Entry 7XBK (electron microscopy, 3.70 A resolution); this record covers chains F and L of the 10 polymer chains in the assembly.

[Chain F]
Protein: Isoform 2 of Caseinolytic peptidase B protein homolog
Source organism: Homo sapiens
Notes: EC 3.6.1.-
UniProt: Q9H078 (CLPB_HUMAN), isoform Q9H078-2; residue numbers follow UniProt; this construct covers 1-677
Sequence (677 residues; each row starts with the number of its first residue):
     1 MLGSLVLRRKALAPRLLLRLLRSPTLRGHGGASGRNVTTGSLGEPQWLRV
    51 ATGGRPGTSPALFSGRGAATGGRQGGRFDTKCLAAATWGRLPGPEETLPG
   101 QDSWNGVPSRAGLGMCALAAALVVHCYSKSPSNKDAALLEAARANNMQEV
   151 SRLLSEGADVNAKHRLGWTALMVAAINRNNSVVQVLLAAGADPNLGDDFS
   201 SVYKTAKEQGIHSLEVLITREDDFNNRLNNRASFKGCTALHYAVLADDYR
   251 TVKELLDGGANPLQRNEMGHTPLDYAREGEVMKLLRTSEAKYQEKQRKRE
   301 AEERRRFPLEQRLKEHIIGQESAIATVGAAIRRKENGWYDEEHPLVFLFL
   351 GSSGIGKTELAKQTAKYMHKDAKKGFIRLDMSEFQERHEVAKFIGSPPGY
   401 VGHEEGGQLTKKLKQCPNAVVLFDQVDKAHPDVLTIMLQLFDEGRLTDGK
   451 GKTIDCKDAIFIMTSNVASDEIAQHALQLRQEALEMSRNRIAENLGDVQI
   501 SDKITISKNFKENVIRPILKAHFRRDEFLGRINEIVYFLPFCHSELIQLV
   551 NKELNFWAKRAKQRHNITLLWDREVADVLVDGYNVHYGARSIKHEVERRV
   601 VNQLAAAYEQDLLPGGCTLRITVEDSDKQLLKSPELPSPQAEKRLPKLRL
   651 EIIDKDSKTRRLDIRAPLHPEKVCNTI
Unresolved in the structure: 1-302, 629-647, 664-677
Sequence notes: engineered mutation Gln-425 (Glu in Q9H078)
Bound ions: Mg2+: Thr-358 (together with ATP)
Residues lining bound ligands:
  - ATP (adenosine-5'-triphosphate), molecule 1: His-316, Ile-317, Ile-318, Ser-352, Ser-353, Gly-354, Ile-355, Gly-356, Lys-357, Thr-358, Glu-359, Gln-425, Asn-466, Phe-541, Leu-549, Lys-552, Ala-589, Arg-590, Lys-593
  - ATP, molecule 2: Glu-342, His-343, Asp-442, Glu-527, Arg-531
Swiss-Prot annotation at these positions:
  - region: Pro-92 to Cys-126 (Autoinhibitory)
  - binding site (ATP): Arg-620
  - site: Cys-126, Tyr-127 (Cleavage)
  - natural variant: Arg-560 (G560R: In MGCA7A; this construct carries the variant), Cys-617 (Y617C: In MGCA7B; this construct carries the variant), Arg-620 (R620C: In SCN9)
  - mutagenesis: Arg-178 (R178E: Shows higher order assembly but disaggregase activity is severely impaired by 70-80%)
What the authors report for this chain:
  - binding site for ATP: Ile-317, Ile-318, Lys-357, Thr-358, Asn-466, Arg-531, Phe-541, Arg-590
  - binding site for Unknown peptide (chain L): His-388, Gly-399 to Gly-402
  - binding site for Unknown peptide (chain L): Tyr-400 (proposed by the authors, not directly observed)
  - mutagenesis - E425Q: abolished catalytic activity (disaggregase activity)
  - disease-associated variants - A239T, Y242C, R378G, M381I, R445Q, C456R, E471K, Y537C, A561V, Y587C, R598C, E609K, G616V, R620P, I652N (proposed by the authors, not directly observed)
  - disease-associated variants - T358K, N466K, R531G, R531Q, R590C: decreased catalytic activity (citing earlier work)
  - disease-associated variants - T238M: decreased catalytic activity (disaggregase activity) (citing earlier work)
  - disease-associated variants - R250* (citing earlier work)

[Chain L]
Protein: Unknown peptide
Source organism: Homo sapiens
Sequence (17 residues; each row starts with the number of its first residue; X marks 17 residues of unknown identity (built as UNK)):
     1 XXXXXXXXXXXXXXXXX

[How chain F and chain L interact]
Chain F side of the interface, 4 residues: His-388, Gly-399, Tyr-400, Val-401

[In short]
Chain F and chain L make no direct contact in this assembly. Chain F binds ATP. From the paper: a binding site
for ATP at Ile-317(F), Ile-318(F) and Lys-357(F) among others; T358K, N466K and R531G of chain F, among
others, reduce catalytic activity; 7 substitutions were tested in all.
Here chain F is Isoform 2 of Caseinolytic peptidase B protein homolog and chain L is Unknown peptide, both
from Homo sapiens. Entry 7XBK (Structure and mechanism of a mitochondrial AAA+ disaggregase CLPB) was
determined by electron microscopy together with 7XC5 from the same study.
